PDB entry 8QSZ | electron microscopy, 2.67 A resolution | chains A and B of the 16 polymer chains in the assembly

# Chain A
Protein: DNA-directed RNA polymerase II subunit rpb1
Source organism: Schizosaccharomyces pombe
Reference sequence: P36594 (RPB1_SCHPO); residues 1-1752 here = UniProt positions 1-1752
Sequence (1752 residues; numbered 1 to 1752; the number before each row is that of its first residue):
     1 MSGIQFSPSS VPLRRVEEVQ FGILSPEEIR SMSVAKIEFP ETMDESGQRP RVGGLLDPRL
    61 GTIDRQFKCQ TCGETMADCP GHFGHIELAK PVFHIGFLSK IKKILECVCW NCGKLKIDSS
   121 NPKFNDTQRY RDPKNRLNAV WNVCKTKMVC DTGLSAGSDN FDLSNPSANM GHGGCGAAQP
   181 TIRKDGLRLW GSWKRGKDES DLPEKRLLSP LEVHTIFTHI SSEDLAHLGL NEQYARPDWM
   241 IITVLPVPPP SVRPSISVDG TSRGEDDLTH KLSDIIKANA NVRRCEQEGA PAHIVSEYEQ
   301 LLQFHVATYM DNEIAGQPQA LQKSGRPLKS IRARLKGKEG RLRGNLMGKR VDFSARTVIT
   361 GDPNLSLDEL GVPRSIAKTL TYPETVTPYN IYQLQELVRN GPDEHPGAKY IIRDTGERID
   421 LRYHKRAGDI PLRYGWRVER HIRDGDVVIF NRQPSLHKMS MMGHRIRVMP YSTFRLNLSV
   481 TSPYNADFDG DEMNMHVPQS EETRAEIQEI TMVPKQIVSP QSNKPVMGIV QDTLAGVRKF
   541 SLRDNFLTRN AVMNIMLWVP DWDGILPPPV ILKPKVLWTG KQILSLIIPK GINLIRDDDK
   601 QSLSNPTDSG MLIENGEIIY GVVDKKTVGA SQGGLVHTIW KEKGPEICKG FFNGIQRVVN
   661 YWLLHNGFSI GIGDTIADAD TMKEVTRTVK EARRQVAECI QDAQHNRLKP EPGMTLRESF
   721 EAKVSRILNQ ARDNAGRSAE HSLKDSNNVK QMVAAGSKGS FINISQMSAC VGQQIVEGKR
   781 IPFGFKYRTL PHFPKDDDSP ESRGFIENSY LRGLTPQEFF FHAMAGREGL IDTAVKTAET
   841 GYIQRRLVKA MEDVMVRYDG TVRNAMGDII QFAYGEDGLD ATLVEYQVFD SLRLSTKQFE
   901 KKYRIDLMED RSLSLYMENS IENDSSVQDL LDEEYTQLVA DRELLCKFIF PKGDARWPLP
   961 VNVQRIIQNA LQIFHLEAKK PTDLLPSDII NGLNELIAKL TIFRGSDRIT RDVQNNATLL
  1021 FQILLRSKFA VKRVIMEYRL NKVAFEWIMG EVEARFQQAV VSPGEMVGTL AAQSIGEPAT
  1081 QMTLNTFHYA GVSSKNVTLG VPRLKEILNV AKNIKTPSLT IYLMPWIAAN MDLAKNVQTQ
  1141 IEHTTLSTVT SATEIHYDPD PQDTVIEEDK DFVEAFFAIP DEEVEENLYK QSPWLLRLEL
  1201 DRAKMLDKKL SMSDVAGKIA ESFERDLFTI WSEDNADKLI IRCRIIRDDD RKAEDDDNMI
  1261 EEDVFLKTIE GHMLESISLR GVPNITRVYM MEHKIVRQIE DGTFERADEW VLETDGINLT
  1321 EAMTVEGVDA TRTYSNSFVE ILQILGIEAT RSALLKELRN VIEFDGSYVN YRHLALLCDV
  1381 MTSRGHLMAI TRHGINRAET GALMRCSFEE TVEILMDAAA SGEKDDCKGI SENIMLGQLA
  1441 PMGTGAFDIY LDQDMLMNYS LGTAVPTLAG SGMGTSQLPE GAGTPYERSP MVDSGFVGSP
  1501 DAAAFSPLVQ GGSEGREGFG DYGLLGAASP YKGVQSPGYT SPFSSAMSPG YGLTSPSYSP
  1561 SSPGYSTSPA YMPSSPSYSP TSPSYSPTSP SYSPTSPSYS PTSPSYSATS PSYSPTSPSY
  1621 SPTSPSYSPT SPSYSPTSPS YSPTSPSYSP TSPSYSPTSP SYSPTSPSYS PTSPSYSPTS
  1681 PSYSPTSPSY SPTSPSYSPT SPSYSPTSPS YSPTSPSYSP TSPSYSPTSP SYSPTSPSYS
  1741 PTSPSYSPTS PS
Not modelled in the structure: 1-4, 1085-1097, 1459-1752
UniProt features mapped onto this chain:
  - region: Pro816 to Glu828 (Bridging helix)
  - binding site (Zn(2+)): Cys69, Cys72, Cys79, His82, Cys109, Cys112, Cys150, Cys175
  - binding site (Mg(2+)): Asp487, Asp489, Asp491
  - modified residue: Ser1489 (Phosphoserine), Ser1499 (Phosphoserine), Ser1506 (Phosphoserine), Ser1529 (Phosphoserine), Tyr1531 (Phosphotyrosine)
  - cross-link: Lys1252 (Glycyl lysine isopeptide (Lys-Gly) (interchain with G-Cter in ubiquitin))

# Chain B
Protein: DNA-directed RNA polymerase II subunit RPB2
Source organism: Schizosaccharomyces pombe
Reference sequence: Q02061 (RPB2_SCHPO); numbering as in UniProt (aligned over 1-1210)
Sequence (1210 residues; row label = number of the first residue in the row):
     1 MSYEDYQYNE TLTQEDCWTV ISSFFEETSL ARQQLFSFDE FVQNTMQEIV DDDSTLTLDQ
    61 YAQHTGAQGD VTRRYEINFG QIYLSRPTMT EADGSTTTMF PQEARLRNLT YSSPLYVDMR
   121 KKVMVAADSN VPIGEEEWLV EEEDEEPSKV FIGKIPIMLR STFCILNGVS DSELYDLNEC
   181 PYDQGGYFII NGSEKVIIAQ ERSAANIVQV FKKAAPSPIA YVAEIRSALE RGSRLISSMQ
   241 IKLMARNTEN SGQTIRATLP YIRSDIPIVI VFRALGVVPD RDILEHICYD PNDFQMLEMM
   301 KPCIEEAFVI QDKDIALDYI GKRGSTTGVT REKRLRYAHD ILQKELLPHI TTMEGFETRK
   361 AFFLGYMIHR MLLCALERRE PDDRDHFGKK RLDLAGPLLA SLFRMLFRKM TRDVYKYMQK
   421 CVETNREFNL TLAVKSNIIT NGLRYSLATG NWGDQKRSMV NRVGVSQVLN RYTFASTLSH
   481 LRRTNTPIGR DGKLAKPRQL HNTHWGMVCP AETPEGQACG LVKNLSLMSY VSVGSPSAPI
   541 IEFLEEWGLE TLEDYNPSAS PNATKVFVNG VWLGVHRDPA HLTETLRSLR RRLDISAEVS
   601 IVRDIREKEL RLFTDAGRIC RPLFIVDNNP NSERRGELCI RKEHIQQLIE DKDRYDIDPE
   661 QRFGWTALVS SGLIEYLDAE EEETVMIAMS PEDLEASRQM QAGYEVKEEL DPAQRVKPAP
   721 NPHVHAWTHC EIHPAMILGI LASIIPFPDH NQSPRNTYQS AMGKQAMGVY LTNYQVRMDT
   781 MANILYYPQK PLATTRSMEY LKFRELPAGQ NAIVAILCYS GYNQEDSIIM NQASIDRGLF
   841 RSIFYRTYTD QEKKIGMTVM EEFERPVRST TLRMKHGTYD KLEDDGLIAP GTRVSGEDII
   901 IGKTAPIPLD HEELGQRTQL HAKRDVSTPL RSTESGIVDQ VMVTTNQEGL KFVKVRMRST
   961 RIPQIGDKFA SRHGQKGTIG MTYRHEDMPF SAQGIVPDII INPHAIPSRM TVAHLVECQL
  1021 SKVSALSGFE GDATPFTDVT VEAVSKLLRS HGFQSRGFEV MYHGHTGRKL VAQVFLGPTY
  1081 YQRLKHLVDD KIHARARGPV QILTRQPVEG RSRDGGLRFG EMERDCQISH GCSSVLRERL
  1141 FDCSDAYRVI VCDICGLIAI ASYKKDSYEC RSCQNRTRFS QVYLPYAAKL LFQELMSMNI
  1201 APRLFTKNHK
Not modelled in the structure: 1-9
UniProt features mapped onto this chain:
  - zinc finger: Cys1152 to Cys1173 (C4-type)
  - binding site (Mg(2+)): Asp826
  - binding site (Zn(2+)): Cys1152, Cys1155, Cys1170, Cys1173

# Interface between chain A and chain B
Residue-residue contacts (426):
  Phe6(A) - Ala1146(B)
  Phe6(A) - Tyr1147(B)  hydrophobic
  Phe6(A) - Arg1148(B)
  Ser7(A) - Arg1148(B)  hydrogen bond (backbone-side chain)
  Ser7(A) - Tyr1163(B)
  Pro8(A) - Tyr1163(B)
  Ser9(A) - Arg1148(B)  hydrogen bond
  Ser9(A) - Tyr1163(B)
  Ser9(A) - Tyr1168(B)
  Ser9(A) - Gln1181(B)  hydrogen bond
  Ser10(A) - Asp1166(B)  hydrogen bond
  Ser10(A) - Tyr1168(B)
  Val11(A) - Ile1150(B)  hydrophobic
  Val11(A) - Tyr1168(B)  hydrophobic
  Val11(A) - Phe1179(B)  hydrophobic
  Val11(A) - Gln1181(B)  hydrogen bond (backbone-side chain)
  Pro12(A) - Gln1181(B)  hydrogen bond (backbone-backbone)
  Leu13(A) - Gln1181(B)
  Leu13(A) - Tyr1183(B)  hydrophobic
  Arg14(A) - Phe1179(B)  hydrogen bond (side chain-backbone)
  Arg14(A) - Ser1180(B)  hydrogen bond
  Arg14(A) - Gln1181(B)  hydrogen bond (backbone-backbone)
  Arg14(A) - Thr1206(B)
  Arg14(A) - Lys1207(B)
  Arg15(A) - Thr1206(B)
  Val16(A) - Val1182(B)  hydrophobic
  Val16(A) - Leu1204(B)  hydrophobic
  Glu17(A) - Phe1205(B)  hydrogen bond (backbone-backbone)
  Glu17(A) - Thr1206(B)
  Glu17(A) - Asn1208(B)
  Glu18(A) - Arg1203(B)
  Glu18(A) - Leu1204(B)
  Glu18(A) - Phe1205(B)  hydrogen bond (backbone-backbone)
  Glu18(A) - Lys1207(B)
  Glu18(A) - His1209(B)  salt bridge
  Val19(A) - Arg1203(B)
  Val19(A) - Leu1204(B)  hydrophobic
  Gln20(A) - Ala1201(B)
  Gln20(A) - Arg1203(B)  hydrogen bond (backbone-backbone)
  Gln20(A) - Phe1205(B)
  Phe21(A) - Ala1201(B)
  Gly22(A) - Ile1200(B)
  Gly22(A) - Ala1201(B)  hydrogen bond (backbone-backbone)
  Ile23(A) - Asn1199(B)
  Leu24(A) - Met1196(B)
  Leu24(A) - Asn1199(B)  hydrogen bond (backbone-backbone)
  Leu24(A) - Ala1201(B)  hydrophobic
  Glu28(A) - Leu1157(B)
  Glu28(A) - Ser1172(B)
  Ile29(A) - Asn1199(B)
  Ser31(A) - Ser1172(B)
  Met32(A) - Ser1172(B)  hydrogen bond (backbone-side chain)
  Gln48(A) - Asp910(B)  hydrogen bond (side chain-backbone)
  Gln66(A) - Glu913(B)
  Gln66(A) - Leu914(B)
  Phe67(A) - Leu914(B)  hydrophobic
  Lys68(A) - Lys1164(B)
  Thr71(A) - Ile1160(B)
  Cys72(A) - Ala1161(B)
  Cys72(A) - Ser1162(B)
  Glu74(A) - Ala1161(B)
  Glu74(A) - Ser1162(B)
  Glu74(A) - Tyr1163(B)  hydrogen bond (side chain-backbone)
  Glu74(A) - Lys1164(B)  hydrogen bond (side chain-backbone)
  Met76(A) - Arg1105(B)  hydrogen bond (backbone-side chain)
  Ala77(A) - Arg1105(B)
  Ala77(A) - Tyr1147(B)
  Asp78(A) - Arg1148(B)  salt bridge
  Asp78(A) - Tyr1163(B)
  Cys79(A) - Tyr1147(B)
  Pro80(A) - Tyr1147(B)
  Pro80(A) - Lys1189(B)  hydrogen bond (backbone-side chain)
  Pro80(A) - Gln1193(B)  hydrogen bond (backbone-side chain)
  Gly81(A) - Gln1193(B)  hydrogen bond (backbone-side chain)
  His82(A) - Ile1160(B)
  Phe83(A) - Gln1193(B)
  Phe83(A) - Met1196(B)  hydrophobic
  Phe83(A) - Ser1197(B)
  His94(A) - Met1198(B)  hydrogen bond (side chain-backbone)
  His94(A) - Asn1199(B)
  Ile242(A) - Asn1199(B)
  Val244(A) - Asn1199(B)
  Pro246(A) - Met1196(B)
  Pro246(A) - Asn1199(B)
  Pro249(A) - Gln1193(B)
  Ser251(A) - Leu1103(B)
  Val252(A) - Leu1103(B)
  Val252(A) - Leu1190(B)  hydrophobic
  Val252(A) - Gln1193(B)
  Val252(A) - Glu1194(B)
  Asp259(A) - Arg924(B)  salt bridge
  Gly260(A) - Arg924(B)
  Met310(A) - Asn1199(B)
  Leu321(A) - Met459(B)  hydrophobic
  Gly325(A) - Met459(B)
  Arg326(A) - Met459(B)  hydrogen bond
  Ile331(A) - Glu1194(B)
  Ile331(A) - Ser1197(B)
  Ile331(A) - Met1198(B)  hydrophobic
  Arg334(A) - Leu1103(B)
  Arg334(A) - Glu1194(B)  salt bridge
  Leu335(A) - Leu1191(B)  hydrophobic
  Leu335(A) - Glu1194(B)
  Leu335(A) - Leu1195(B)  hydrophobic
  Leu335(A) - Met1198(B)  hydrophobic
  Arg341(A) - Leu1103(B)
  Arg341(A) - Leu1190(B)
  Arg341(A) - Glu1194(B)  salt bridge
  Leu342(A) - Leu1191(B)  hydrophobic
  Arg343(A) - Arg1118(B)  hydrogen bond (backbone-side chain)
  Arg343(A) - Glu1121(B)
  Gly344(A) - Arg1118(B)  hydrogen bond (backbone-side chain)
  Asn345(A) - Thr1104(B)
  Asn345(A) - Gln1106(B)  hydrogen bond (backbone-side chain)
  Asn345(A) - Ala1187(B)
  Leu346(A) - Ala1187(B)
  Leu346(A) - Ala1188(B)
  Leu346(A) - Leu1191(B)  hydrophobic
  Met347(A) - Gly1120(B)
  Met347(A) - Glu1121(B)
  Met347(A) - Arg1124(B)
  Gly348(A) - Arg1118(B)
  Gly348(A) - Phe1119(B)
  Gly348(A) - Glu1121(B)  hydrogen bond (backbone-side chain)
  Lys349(A) - Gln1106(B)
  Lys349(A) - Leu1117(B)
  Lys349(A) - Arg1118(B)
  Lys349(A) - Phe1119(B)  hydrogen bond (backbone-backbone)
  Lys349(A) - Leu1140(B)  hydrogen bond (side chain-backbone)
  Lys349(A) - Ser1144(B)
  Lys349(A) - Asp1145(B)  salt bridge
  Lys349(A) - Pro1185(B)
  Arg350(A) - Pro1107(B)
  Arg350(A) - Val1108(B)
  Arg350(A) - Glu1109(B)
  Arg350(A) - Gly1116(B)  hydrogen bond (side chain-backbone)
  Arg350(A) - Leu1117(B)
  Arg350(A) - Ser1144(B)  hydrogen bond (backbone-side chain)
  Val351(A) - Gly1116(B)
  Val351(A) - Leu1117(B)  hydrogen bond (backbone-backbone)
  Val351(A) - Phe1119(B)  hydrophobic
  Val351(A) - Arg1139(B)
  Val351(A) - Cys1143(B)
  Asp352(A) - Arg1095(B)  salt bridge
  Asp352(A) - Ala1096(B)
  Asp352(A) - Arg1097(B)
  Asp352(A) - Pro1107(B)
  Asp352(A) - Arg1139(B)  hydrogen bond (backbone-side chain)
  Asp352(A) - Cys1143(B)  hydrogen bond (backbone-backbone)
  Phe353(A) - Arg1095(B)  hydrogen bond (backbone-backbone)
  Phe353(A) - Ala1096(B)  hydrogen bond (backbone-backbone)
  Phe353(A) - Arg1097(B)
  Phe353(A) - Arg1139(B)  hydrogen bond (backbone-side chain)
  Ser354(A) - Ala1094(B)
  Ser354(A) - Arg1095(B)  hydrogen bond (backbone-backbone)
  Ser354(A) - Leu1117(B)
  Ala355(A) - His1093(B)
  Ala355(A) - Ala1094(B)  hydrophobic
  Ala355(A) - Leu1117(B)
  Arg356(A) - Lys1091(B)
  Arg356(A) - Ile1092(B)
  Arg356(A) - His1093(B)  hydrogen bond (backbone-backbone)
  Arg356(A) - Leu1117(B)
  Thr357(A) - Val1088(B)
  Thr357(A) - Ile1092(B)
  Val358(A) - Lys1091(B)
  Thr360(A) - Thr978(B)
  Thr360(A) - Ile979(B)
  Gly361(A) - Tyr822(B)
  Asp362(A) - Tyr822(B)  hydrogen bond
  Pro363(A) - Ser820(B)
  Pro363(A) - Gly821(B)
  Pro363(A) - Tyr822(B)  hydrophobic
  Asn364(A) - Tyr822(B)  hydrogen bond
  Ser375(A) - Ile1092(B)
  Ile376(A) - Ile1092(B)  hydrophobic
  Ile376(A) - Ala1094(B)  hydrophobic
  Thr379(A) - Ala1094(B)
  Thr379(A) - Ala1096(B)
  Leu380(A) - Arg1095(B)
  Leu380(A) - Ala1096(B)
  Arg418(A) - Arg1097(B)
  Glu439(A) - Arg1097(B)  salt bridge
  Ile449(A) - Val1135(B)  hydrophobic
  Asn451(A) - Glu1123(B)
  Gln453(A) - Glu1123(B)  hydrogen bond
  Ser455(A) - Met1122(B)
  Ser455(A) - Glu1123(B)  hydrogen bond
  Ser455(A) - Cys1126(B)
  Leu456(A) - Met1122(B)  hydrophobic
  His457(A) - Cys1126(B)  hydrogen bond (backbone-side chain)
  Lys458(A) - Ser1129(B)
  Lys458(A) - His1130(B)
  Met461(A) - Phe1119(B)  hydrophobic
  Met461(A) - Glu1123(B)
  Met461(A) - Cys1126(B)  hydrophobic
  Met461(A) - Gln1127(B)
  Met461(A) - His1130(B)
  Tyr471(A) - Ile965(B)  hydrophobic
  Ser472(A) - Val1088(B)
  Ser472(A) - Asp1089(B)  hydrogen bond
  Ser472(A) - Ile1092(B)
  Thr473(A) - Ile965(B)
  Thr473(A) - Gly966(B)
  Thr473(A) - Val1088(B)
  Leu478(A) - Gln824(B)
  Leu478(A) - Glu825(B)
  Ala486(A) - Glu825(B)
  Asp487(A) - Glu825(B)
  Asp487(A) - Asp826(B)
  Phe488(A) - Gln824(B)
  Phe488(A) - Glu825(B)  hydrogen bond (backbone-backbone)
  Phe488(A) - Asp826(B)
  Phe488(A) - Ser827(B)
  Phe488(A) - Gly977(B)
  Phe488(A) - Thr978(B)  hydrogen bond (backbone-side chain)
  Asp489(A) - Glu825(B)
  Asp489(A) - Asp826(B)
  Asp489(A) - Lys968(B)
  Asp489(A) - Lys976(B)
  Gly490(A) - Lys968(B)
  Glu492(A) - Lys1091(B)
  Asn494(A) - Leu1117(B)
  His496(A) - Arg1139(B)  hydrogen bond
  Val497(A) - Arg1139(B)  hydrogen bond (backbone-side chain)
  Pro498(A) - Glu1138(B)
  Gln499(A) - Glu1138(B)  hydrogen bond (backbone-side chain)
  Gln499(A) - Cys1143(B)
  Ser500(A) - Glu1138(B)
  Glu502(A) - Ser1134(B)
  Thr503(A) - Ser1134(B)
  Thr503(A) - Val1135(B)
  Thr503(A) - Glu1138(B)  hydrogen bond
  Glu506(A) - Cys1132(B)
  Glu506(A) - Ser1133(B)  hydrogen bond (side chain-backbone)
  Glu506(A) - Ser1134(B)  hydrogen bond
  Glu506(A) - Val1135(B)  hydrogen bond (side chain-backbone)
  Ile507(A) - Val1135(B)  hydrophobic
  Ile510(A) - His1130(B)
  Thr511(A) - His1130(B)
  Thr511(A) - Cys1132(B)  hydrogen bond
  Gln516(A) - His1130(B)  hydrogen bond
  Val530(A) - Gln824(B)
  Gln531(A) - Gln824(B)
  Gln531(A) - Glu825(B)  hydrogen bond
  Gln531(A) - His1004(B)
  Asp532(A) - Cys818(B)  hydrogen bond
  Asp532(A) - Asn823(B)
  Asp532(A) - Gln824(B)  hydrogen bond (backbone-side chain)
  Asp532(A) - Asn1002(B)  hydrogen bond
  Asp532(A) - His1004(B)  salt bridge
  Thr533(A) - Gln824(B)
  Ala535(A) - His1004(B)
  Leu663(A) - Cys818(B)
  Leu664(A) - Tyr819(B)  hydrophobic
  Leu664(A) - Ser820(B)
  Leu664(A) - His1063(B)  hydrogen bond (backbone-side chain)
  His665(A) - His1063(B)
  His665(A) - Thr1066(B)
  Asn666(A) - Leu1070(B)
  Asn666(A) - Val1071(B)  hydrogen bond (backbone-backbone)
  Asn666(A) - Ala1072(B)  hydrogen bond (backbone-backbone)
  Gly667(A) - Ala1072(B)
  Phe668(A) - Leu817(B)
  Phe668(A) - Cys818(B)  hydrogen bond (backbone-backbone)
  Phe668(A) - Pro1003(B)
  Ser669(A) - Ile816(B)  hydrogen bond (side chain-backbone)
  Ser669(A) - Pro1003(B)
  Ser669(A) - Gln1073(B)
  Ser669(A) - Val1074(B)
  Ser669(A) - Phe1075(B)  hydrogen bond (side chain-backbone)
  Ile670(A) - Ile816(B)
  Ile670(A) - Pro1003(B)  hydrophobic
  Ile670(A) - Ile1006(B)  hydrophobic
  Ile670(A) - Phe1075(B)
  Gly671(A) - Leu1015(B)
  Gly671(A) - Phe1058(B)
  Gly671(A) - Phe1075(B)
  Ile672(A) - Val1012(B)  hydrophobic
  Ile672(A) - Leu1015(B)  hydrophobic
  Ile672(A) - Val1016(B)  hydrophobic
  Ile672(A) - Val1041(B)  hydrophobic
  Ile672(A) - Arg1056(B)
  Ile672(A) - Phe1075(B)
  Gly673(A) - Arg1056(B)
  Asp674(A) - Phe1058(B)
  Ile676(A) - Arg1056(B)
  Met752(A) - His1004(B)
  Met752(A) - Pro1007(B)  hydrophobic
  Ser757(A) - His1004(B)  hydrogen bond
  Lys758(A) - His1004(B)
  Lys758(A) - Ser1008(B)
  Asn763(A) - Pro1007(B)
  Asn763(A) - Ser1008(B)
  Asn763(A) - Met1010(B)  hydrogen bond
  Gln766(A) - Met1010(B)  hydrogen bond
  Met767(A) - Pro1007(B)
  Met767(A) - Met1010(B)  hydrophobic
  Met767(A) - Val1012(B)  hydrophobic
  Glu777(A) - Gln499(B)  hydrogen bond
  Ile781(A) - Asn502(B)
  Pro782(A) - Asn502(B)  hydrogen bond (backbone-side chain)
  Gly784(A) - His386(B)
  Gly784(A) - His501(B)
  Gly784(A) - Asn502(B)  hydrogen bond (backbone-side chain)
  Phe785(A) - Asn502(B)
  Phe785(A) - Thr503(B)
  Phe785(A) - Glu682(B)
  Phe785(A) - Glu683(B)
  Lys786(A) - Glu683(B)
  Tyr787(A) - Arg606(B)  hydrogen bond
  Arg788(A) - Glu682(B)  hydrogen bond (side chain-backbone)
  Arg788(A) - Glu683(B)  hydrogen bond (side chain-backbone)
  Arg788(A) - Val685(B)  hydrogen bond (side chain-backbone)
  Arg788(A) - Met686(B)  hydrogen bond
  Thr789(A) - Asn502(B)  hydrogen bond (backbone-side chain)
  Leu790(A) - Asn502(B)
  Leu790(A) - Trp505(B)  hydrophobic
  Pro791(A) - Glu682(B)
  Pro791(A) - Val685(B)
  Pro791(A) - Met686(B)
  Pro791(A) - Ile687(B)  hydrogen bond (backbone-backbone)
  His792(A) - Trp505(B)  hydrogen bond
  His792(A) - Ile687(B)  hydrogen bond (side chain-backbone)
  His792(A) - Met689(B)
  His792(A) - Trp727(B)
  His792(A) - Glu731(B)  salt bridge
  Phe793(A) - Met686(B)
  Pro794(A) - Met686(B)  hydrophobic
  Pro794(A) - Asn721(B)
  Pro794(A) - Val724(B)
  Asp797(A) - Asn721(B)  hydrogen bond
  Glu801(A) - Pro718(B)
  Glu807(A) - Val716(B)
  Asn808(A) - Arg715(B)
  Asn808(A) - Val716(B)  hydrogen bond (side chain-backbone)
  Tyr810(A) - His750(B)
  Tyr810(A) - Asn751(B)
  Tyr810(A) - Gln752(B)
  Tyr810(A) - Met1010(B)  hydrophobic
  Tyr810(A) - Val1012(B)  hydrophobic
  Leu811(A) - His750(B)
  Leu811(A) - Val1012(B)  hydrophobic
  Leu811(A) - Val1041(B)  hydrophobic
  Arg812(A) - Pro712(B)  hydrogen bond (side chain-backbone)
  Arg812(A) - Ala713(B)
  Arg812(A) - Gln714(B)  hydrogen bond (side chain-backbone)
  Arg812(A) - Arg715(B)
  Arg812(A) - Val716(B)
  Arg812(A) - His750(B)
  Gly813(A) - Arg715(B)
  Gly813(A) - Asp749(B)
  Gly813(A) - His750(B)
  Leu814(A) - Arg715(B)  hydrogen bond (backbone-side chain)
  Leu814(A) - Asp749(B)  hydrogen bond (backbone-backbone)
  Leu814(A) - Phe1036(B)
  Thr815(A) - Arg715(B)
  Pro816(A) - Trp505(B)
  Pro816(A) - Met689(B)  hydrophobic
  Pro816(A) - Pro734(B)  hydrophobic
  Pro816(A) - Phe1036(B)  hydrophobic
  Gln817(A) - Met689(B)
  Phe819(A) - Pro510(B)  hydrophobic
  Phe819(A) - Leu738(B)  hydrophobic
  Phe819(A) - Pro748(B)
  Phe819(A) - Asp749(B)
  Phe819(A) - Asn756(B)
  Phe819(A) - Phe1036(B)  hydrophobic
  Phe820(A) - Leu500(B)  hydrophobic
  Phe820(A) - His501(B)
  Phe820(A) - Asn502(B)
  Phe820(A) - Trp505(B)  hydrophobic
  His822(A) - Gln752(B)
  His822(A) - Ser753(B)  hydrogen bond (backbone-side chain)
  Ala823(A) - Leu500(B)  hydrophobic
  Ala823(A) - Pro510(B)  hydrophobic
  Ala823(A) - Ser753(B)
  Met824(A) - Leu500(B)
  Met824(A) - Asn502(B)
  Gly826(A) - Ser753(B)
  Arg827(A) - Arg498(B)  hydrogen bond (side chain-backbone)
  Arg827(A) - Gln499(B)
  Arg827(A) - Leu500(B)
  Arg827(A) - Pro510(B)  hydrogen bond (side chain-backbone)
  Arg827(A) - Thr513(B)
  Arg827(A) - Gly520(B)
  Leu830(A) - Cys519(B)  hydrophobic
  Leu830(A) - Tyr758(B)
  Ile831(A) - Ala495(B)  hydrophobic
  Ile831(A) - Arg498(B)
  Ile831(A) - Gln499(B)
  Ala834(A) - Gly516(B)
  Val835(A) - Lys493(B)
  Ala838(A) - Lys493(B)
  Glu839(A) - Lys493(B)  salt bridge
  Val848(A) - Asp1125(B)
  Glu852(A) - Arg1124(B)  salt bridge
  Met1066(A) - Ile1128(B)
  Thr1069(A) - Asp1125(B)
  Thr1069(A) - Ile1128(B)
  Gln1073(A) - Asp1125(B)  hydrogen bond (side chain-backbone)
  Gln1073(A) - Cys1126(B)
  Gln1073(A) - Ser1129(B)  hydrogen bond
  Met1416(A) - Ile1200(B)  hydrophobic
  Ala1419(A) - Ile1200(B)  hydrophobic
  Ile1430(A) - Ile1128(B)  hydrophobic
  Ser1431(A) - Arg1124(B)
  Ile1434(A) - Arg1124(B)
  Ile1434(A) - Leu1140(B)  hydrophobic
  Met1435(A) - Pro1185(B)
  Met1435(A) - Ala1188(B)
  Leu1436(A) - Tyr1183(B)
  Leu1436(A) - Leu1184(B)
  Leu1436(A) - Pro1185(B)
  Gly1437(A) - Arg1137(B)
  Gly1437(A) - Pro1185(B)
  Leu1439(A) - Ser1133(B)
  Leu1439(A) - Ser1134(B)
  Leu1439(A) - Arg1137(B)
  Ala1440(A) - Ser1133(B)  hydrogen bond (backbone-side chain)
  Met1442(A) - Ser1133(B)  hydrogen bond (backbone-side chain)
  Gly1443(A) - Gly1131(B)
  Thr1444(A) - Gly1131(B)  hydrogen bond (side chain-backbone)
  Thr1444(A) - Cys1132(B)
  Thr1444(A) - Ser1133(B)
  Gly1445(A) - Ser1133(B)  hydrogen bond (backbone-side chain)
Interface residues without a listed pair, chain A (219 interface residues in all): Val34, Gly73, Tyr234, Pro248, Pro254, Tyr309, Pro327, Lys338, Ile359, Pro373, Pro454, Arg475, Thr481, Asn660, Arg693, Asn748, Gly759, Phe783, Lys849, Leu1070, Lys1267, Leu1415, Gln1438
Interface residues without a listed pair, chain B (200 interface residues in all): Lys301, Lys496, His504, Cys509, Arg621, Ala679, Thr684, Ala688, Lys717, Ile737, Pro754, Thr757, Lys875, Val926, Gln964, Gly980, Thr982, Gln1019, His1065, Ile1102, Gly1110, Leu1136, Phe1141, Asp1153, Ile1158, Arg1171, Tyr1186, Pro1202

# In short
219 residues of chain A face 200 of chain B across their interface; the contacts include 97 hydrogen bonds and
12 salt bridges. Among the polar pairs are Glu18(A)-His1209(B), Asp78(A)-Arg1148(B) and Asp259(A)-Arg924(B).
Chain A is DNA-directed RNA polymerase II subunit rpb1 and chain B is DNA-directed RNA polymerase II subunit
RPB2, both from Schizosaccharomyces pombe; the structure, Structure of s. pombe RNA polymerase II in complex
with DSIF and Rat1/Rai1, was determined by electron microscopy.
